PDB entry 1ZMK | X-ray diffraction, 1.30 A resolution | chains A and B

== Chain A (and B) ==
Molecule: Neutrophil defensin 2
Organism: Homo sapiens
Notes: chain B of this document is another copy of the same molecule, construct and numbering; everything in this record applies to it too
UniProt: P59666 (DEF3_HUMAN); residues 1-29 here correspond to UniProt positions 66-94 (UniProt number = residue number + 65)
Chain sequence (29 residues; row label = number of the first residue in the row):
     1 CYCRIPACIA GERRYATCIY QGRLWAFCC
Differences from the reference sequence: engineered mutation Ala-16 (Gly81 in P59666)
Modified positions: Ala-16 (d-alanine; DAL)
Disulfides: Cys-1/Cys-29, Cys-3/Cys-18, Cys-8/Cys-28

== Chain A / chain B interface ==
Pairs across the interface (12; chain A residue first):
  Cys-1(A) / Cys-1(B)  hydrogen bond (backbone-backbone)
  Cys-3(A) / Phe-27(B)  hydrophobic
  Tyr-15(A) / Tyr-20(B)
  Ala-16(A) / Ile-19(B)
  Thr-17(A) / Cys-18(B)
  Thr-17(A) / Ile-19(B)  hydrogen bond (backbone-backbone)
  Cys-18(A) / Thr-17(B)
  Ile-19(A) / Ala-16(B)
  Ile-19(A) / Thr-17(B)  hydrogen bond (backbone-backbone)
  Tyr-20(A) / Tyr-15(B)
  Tyr-20(A) / Ala-16(B)
  Phe-27(A) / Cys-3(B)  hydrophobic
Also at the interface, not in a pair above, chain A (10 interface residues in all): Tyr-2

== Summary ==
The interface between chain A and chain B involves 10 residues on one side and 9 on the other, with 3 hydrogen
bonds. The backbones hydrogen-bond at Cys-1(A)/Cys-1(B) and Thr-17(A)/Ile-19(B).
Both chains are Neutrophil defensin 2 (Homo sapiens). Entry 1ZMK (Crystal structure of human alpha-defensin-2
(variant Gly16-> D-ALA), P 42 21 2 space group) was determined by X-ray diffraction, deposited together with
1ZMH and 1ZMI.
